Entry 2FLK (X-ray diffraction, 2.10 A resolution); this record covers chains A and B.

[Chain A]
Name: Chemotaxis protein cheY
Organism: Salmonella typhimurium
UniProtKB: P0A2D5 (CHEY_SALTY); residues 2-129 here correspond to UniProt positions 1-128 (UniProt number = residue number - 1)
Sequence (129 residues; row label = number of the first residue in the row):
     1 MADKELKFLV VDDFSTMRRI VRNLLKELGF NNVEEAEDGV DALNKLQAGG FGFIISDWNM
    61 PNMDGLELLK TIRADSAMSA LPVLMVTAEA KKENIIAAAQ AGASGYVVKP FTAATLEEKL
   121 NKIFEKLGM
Not modelled in the structure: 1
Construct notes: initiating methionine (1)
Residues lining bound ligands:
  - 3-cyclohexyl-1-propylsulfonic acid (CXS), molecule 1: E27, L28, A113, A114, E117, N121
  - 3-cyclohexyl-1-propylsulfonic acid (CXS), molecule 2: R73, P82, A99, G102, A103, S104, K126, L127
Curated features (UniProtKB/Swiss-Prot):
  - binding site (Mg(2+)): D13

[Chain B]
Name: C-terminal 15-mer from Chemotaxis protein cheZ
UniProtKB: P07800 (CHEZ_SALTY); numbering as in UniProt (aligned over 200-214)
Sequence (15 residues; each row starts with the number of its first residue):
   200 ASQDQVDDLL DSLGF
Not modelled in the structure: 200-201

[How chain A and chain B interact]
Pairs across the interface (13):
  A90(A) - V205(B)  hydrophobic
  K92(A) - Q204(B)  hydrogen bond
  I95(A) - L208(B)  hydrophobic
  I95(A) - L209(B)  hydrophobic
  I95(A) - L212(B)  hydrophobic
  I96(A) - L208(B)  hydrophobic
  A103(A) - F214(B)
  S104(A) - F214(B)
  G105(A) - F214(B)
  Y106(A) - L209(B)  hydrophobic
  Y106(A) - F214(B)  hydrophobic
  K119(A) - F214(B)  hydrogen bond (side chain-backbone)
  K122(A) - F214(B)
Also at the interface, not in a pair above, chain A (11 interface residues in all): A99

[Overview]
11 residues of chain A face 6 of chain B across their interface; the contacts include 2 hydrogen bonds. Polar
contacts include K92(A)-Q204(B) and K119(A)-F214(B). Bound to chain A: 3-cyclohexyl-1-propylsulfonic acid.
From UniProt: Mg2+-binding residue D13(A) on chain A.
Chain A is Chemotaxis protein cheY (Salmonella typhimurium) and chain B is C-terminal 15-mer from Chemotaxis
protein cheZ; the structure, Crystal structure of CheY in complex with CheZ(200-214) solved from a F432
crystal grown in CAPS ..., was determined by X-ray diffraction, deposited together with 2FKA, 2FLW, 2FMF,
2FMH, 2FMI and 2FMK.
